Entry 3PCH (X-ray diffraction, 2.05 A resolution); this record covers chains M and Q of the 12 polymer chains in the assembly.

# Chain M (and Q)
Molecule: Protocatechuate 3,4-dioxygenase beta chain
Source organism: Pseudomonas putida
Notes: EC 1.13.11.3; chain Q of this document is another copy of the same molecule, construct and numbering; everything in this record applies to it too
UniProt: P00437 (PCXB_PSEPU); residues 301-538 here correspond to UniProt positions 2-239 (UniProt number = residue number - 299)
Chain sequence (238 residues; each row starts with the number of its first residue):
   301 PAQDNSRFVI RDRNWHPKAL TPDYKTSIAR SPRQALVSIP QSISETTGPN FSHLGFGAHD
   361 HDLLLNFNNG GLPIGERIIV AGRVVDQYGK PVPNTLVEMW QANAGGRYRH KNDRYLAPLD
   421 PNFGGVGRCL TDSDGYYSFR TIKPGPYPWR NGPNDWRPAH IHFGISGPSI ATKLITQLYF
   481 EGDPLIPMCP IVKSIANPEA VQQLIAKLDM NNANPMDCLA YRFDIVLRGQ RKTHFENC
Not modelled in the structure: 368-370, 537-538
Modified / non-standard residues: Cys429 (s,S-(2-hydroxyethyl)thiocysteine; CME)
Ion coordination: Fe ion: Tyr408, Tyr447, His460, His462 (together with 3-chloro-4-hydroxybenzoic acid)
Ligand contacts:
  - 3-chloro-4-hydroxybenzoic acid (CHB), molecule 1: Leu320, Pro332, Arg333
  - 3-chloro-4-hydroxybenzoic acid (CHB), molecule 2: Leu320, Pro322, Ile328, Arg333
  - 3-chloro-4-hydroxybenzoic acid (CHB), molecule 3: Tyr324, Tyr408, Tyr447, Trp449, Arg457, His460, His462, Gln477, Ile491

# Chain M / chain Q interface
Residue-residue contacts (16; chain M residue first):
  His361(M) with Phe535(Q)
  Asp362(M) with Phe535(Q)
  Ile379(M) with His534(Q); Phe535(Q), hydrophobic
  Ser438(M) with Phe535(Q)
  Arg440(M) with Phe535(Q)
  Asn511(M) with Val309(Q); Tyr388(Q); Arg531(Q), hydrogen bond (backbone-side chain)
  Asn512(M) with Arg531(Q); His534(Q), hydrogen bond (backbone-side chain)
  Ala513(M) with Arg531(Q), hydrogen bond (backbone-side chain)
  Asn514(M) with Arg531(Q), hydrogen bond; His534(Q), hydrogen bond (side chain-backbone); Phe535(Q), hydrogen bond (side chain-backbone)
  Asp517(M) with Phe535(Q)
Also at the interface, not in a pair above, chain M (11 interface residues in all): Phe439
Also at the interface, not in a pair above, chain Q (6 interface residues in all): Glu536

# Overview
11 residues of chain M and 6 residues of chain Q are in contact; the contacts include 6 hydrogen bonds. Among
the polar pairs are Asn511(M)-Arg531(Q), Asn512(M)-His534(Q) and Ala513(M)-Arg531(Q). Ligands of chain M: 3
copies of 3-chloro-4-hydroxybenzoic acid.
Chain M and chain Q are both Protocatechuate 3,4-dioxygenase beta chain (Pseudomonas putida); the structure,
Structure of protocatechuate 3,4-dioxygenase complexed with 3-chloro-4-hydroxybenzoate, was determined by
X-ray diffraction (same publication as 3PCB, 3PCC, 3PCE, 3PCF, 3PCG and 3PCI).
